1QF3 - chains A and B of the 4 polymer chains in the assembly; structure by X-ray diffraction, 2.80 A resolution.

# Chain A (and B)
Molecule: Protein (peanut lectin)
From: Arachis hypogaea
Notes: chain B of this document is another copy of the same molecule, construct and numbering; everything in this record applies to it too
UniProt: P02872 (LECG_ARAHY); residues 1-236 here correspond to UniProt positions 24-259 (UniProt number = residue number + 23)
Sequence (236 residues; row label = number of the first residue in the row):
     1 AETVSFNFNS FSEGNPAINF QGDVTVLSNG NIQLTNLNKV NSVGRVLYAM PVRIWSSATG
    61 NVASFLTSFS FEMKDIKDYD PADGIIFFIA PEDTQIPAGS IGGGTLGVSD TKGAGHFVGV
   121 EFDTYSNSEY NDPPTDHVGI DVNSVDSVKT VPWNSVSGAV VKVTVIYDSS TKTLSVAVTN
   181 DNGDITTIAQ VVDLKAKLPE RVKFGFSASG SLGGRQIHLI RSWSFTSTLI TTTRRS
Not modelled in the structure: 233-236
UniProt features mapped onto this chain:
  - binding site (Mn(2+)): Glu121, Asp123, Asp132, His137
  - binding site (Ca(2+)): Asp123, Tyr125, Asn127, Asp132
Bound ions: Mn2+: Glu121, Asp123, Asp132, His137; Ca2+: Asp123, Tyr125, Asn127, Asp132
Ligand contacts: methyl beta-D-galactopyranoside (MBG): Asp80, Ala82, Asp83, Gly103, Gly104, Tyr125, Asn127, Glu129, Ser211, Gly213, Gly214

# Interface between chain A and chain B
Pairs across the interface (17):
  Ala1(A) with Ser10(B)
  Glu2(A) with Ser12(B), hydrogen bond; Asn15(B)
  Ser5(A) with Ser5(B)
  Ser12(A) with Glu2(B)
  Gly14(A) with Arg53(B); Arg201(B)
  Asn15(A) with Glu2(B)
  Pro16(A) with Pro51(B); Arg201(B)
  Ala17(A) with Met50(B), hydrophobic
  Met50(A) with Ala17(B), hydrophobic
  Pro51(A) with Pro16(B)
  Arg53(A) with Gly14(B); Pro16(B)
  Arg201(A) with Gly14(B), hydrogen bond (side chain-backbone); Pro16(B)
Interface residues without a listed pair, chain A (15 interface residues in all): Ser10, Tyr48, Thr231
Interface residues without a listed pair, chain B (15 interface residues in all): Ala1, Glu13, Tyr48

# Summary
The chain A/chain B interface involves 15 residues from each chain, with 2 hydrogen bonds. Polar pairs include
Glu2(A)-Ser12(B) and Arg201(A)-Gly14(B). Ligands of chain A: methyl beta-D-galactopyranoside. Curated
annotation (UniProt) lists 4 Mn2+-binding residues and 4 Ca2+-binding residues on chain A.
Chain A and chain B are both Protein (peanut lectin) (Arachis hypogaea); the structure, Peanut lectin
complexed with methyl-beta-galactose, was determined by X-ray diffraction (same publication as 1CIW).
